7DB6 - chains B and E of the 5 polymer chains in the assembly; structure by electron microscopy, 3.30 A resolution.

Chain B:
Protein: Guanine nucleotide-binding protein G(I)/G(S)/G(T) subunit beta-1
From: Rattus rattus
Amino-acid sequence (344 residues; row label = number of the first residue in the row; numbers below 1 keep their minus sign (Gly-3 is residue -3)):
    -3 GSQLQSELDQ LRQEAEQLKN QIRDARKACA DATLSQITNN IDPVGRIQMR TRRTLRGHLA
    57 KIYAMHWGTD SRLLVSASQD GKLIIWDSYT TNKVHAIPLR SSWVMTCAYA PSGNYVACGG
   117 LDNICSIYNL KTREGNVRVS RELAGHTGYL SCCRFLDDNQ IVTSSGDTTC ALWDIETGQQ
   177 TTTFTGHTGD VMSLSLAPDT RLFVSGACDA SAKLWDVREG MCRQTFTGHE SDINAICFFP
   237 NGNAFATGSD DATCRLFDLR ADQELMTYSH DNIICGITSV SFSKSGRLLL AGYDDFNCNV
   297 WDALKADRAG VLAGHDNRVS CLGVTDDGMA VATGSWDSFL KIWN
Disordered / not traced: -3 to 4
Disulfide bonds: Cys103-Cys114

Chain E:
Protein: scFv16
From: Mus musculus
Notes: antibody fragment or engineered binder
Amino-acid sequence (260 residues; numbered 1 to 248 plus 14 insertion-coded residues; 2 numbers in that range are skipped by the numbering (no residue carries them; nothing is unmodelled there); the number before each row is that of its first residue; a row labelled like 121A-121N holds insertion residues (121A, then the next letters in order)):
     1 DVQLVESGGG LVQPGGSRKL SCSASGFAFS SFGMHWVRQA PEKGLEWVAY ISSGSGTIYY
    61 ADTVKGRFTI SRDDPKNTLF LQMTSLRSED TAMYYCVRSI YYYGSSPFDF WGQGTTLTVS
   121 S
121A-121N GGGGSGGGGSGGGG
   124 SDIVMTQATS SVPVTPGESV SISCRSSKSL LHSNGNTYLY WFLQRPGQSP QLLIYRMSNL
   184 ASGVPDRFSG SGSGTAFTLT ISRLEAEDVG VYYCMQHLEY PLTFGAGTKL ELKAAAASSE
   244 DLYFQ
Disordered / not traced: 1, 121A-121N, 236-248
Disulfide bonds: Cys22-Cys96, Cys147-Cys217

How chain B and chain E interact:
Contacting residue pairs - 16 pairs, chain B then chain E:
  Asp66(B) - Tyr103(E)  hydrogen bond
  Arg68(B) - Tyr103(E)
  Leu69(B) - Tyr103(E)  hydrophobic
  Val90(B) - Tyr102(E)  hydrophobic
  Arg129(B) - Val2(E)
  Arg129(B) - Arg98(E)  hydrogen bond (backbone-side chain)
  Arg129(B) - Asp109(E)  salt bridge
  Arg129(B) - Phe110(E)
  Arg129(B) - Ser185(E)  hydrogen bond
  Glu130(B) - Gly26(E)
  Glu130(B) - Phe27(E)
  Glu130(B) - Ala28(E)  hydrogen bond (backbone-backbone)
  Glu130(B) - Phe32(E)
  Gly131(B) - Ser31(E)
  Gly131(B) - Phe32(E)
  Asn132(B) - Ala28(E)
Interface residues without a listed pair, chain B (10 interface residues in all): Asp83, His91
Interface residues without a listed pair, chain E (13 interface residues in all): Ile100

In short:
10 residues of chain B and 13 residues of chain E are in contact; the contacts include 4 hydrogen bonds and 1
salt bridge. Among the polar pairs are Arg129(B)-Asp109(E), Asp66(B)-Tyr103(E) and Arg129(B)-Arg98(E).
Chain B is Guanine nucleotide-binding protein G(I)/G(S)/G(T) subunit beta-1 (Rattus rattus) and chain E is
scFv16 (Mus musculus); the structure, human melatonin receptor MT1 - Gi1 complex, was determined by electron
microscopy.
